Entry 6REV (electron microscopy, 3.80 A resolution); this record covers chains N and b of the 5 polymer chains in the assembly.

[Chain N]
Name: Neuronal migration protein doublecortin
From: Homo sapiens
UniProt: O43602 (DCX_HUMAN); residue numbers follow UniProt; this construct covers 44-142
Sequence (99 residues; numbered 44 to 142; the number before each row is that of its first residue):
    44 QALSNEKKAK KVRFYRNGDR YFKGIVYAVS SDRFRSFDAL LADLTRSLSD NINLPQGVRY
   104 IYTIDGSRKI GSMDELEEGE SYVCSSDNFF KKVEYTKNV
UniProt features mapped onto this chain:
  - modified residue: Ser47 (Phosphoserine), Tyr70 (Phosphotyrosine), Ser74 (Phosphoserine), Ser90 (Phosphoserine), Ser110 (Phosphoserine), Ser115 (Phosphoserine)
  - natural variant: Ser47 (S47R: In LISX1 and SBHX), Lys50 (K50N: In SBHX), Arg59 (R59H: In SBHX; R59L: In LISX1 and SBHX), Asn60 (N60D: In LISX1), Asp62 (D62N: In LISX1 and SBHX), Gly67 (G67E: In SBHX), Ala71 (A71S: In LISX1), Arg78 (R78H: In SBH; R78L: In SBHX), Asp86 (D86H: In SBHX), Arg89 (R89G: In SBHX), Leu97 (L97R: In SBHX), Gly100 (G100A: In LISX1 and SBHX), 3 further natural variant entries in UniProt

[Chain b]
Name: Tubulin beta-2B chain
From: Bos taurus
UniProt: Q6B856 (TBB2B_BOVIN); residues 1-429 here = UniProt positions 1-429
Sequence (429 residues; each row starts with the number of its first residue):
     1 MREIVHIQAG QCGNQIGAKF WEVISDEHGI DPTGSYHGDS DLQLERINVY YNEAAGNKYV
    61 PRAILVDLEP GTMDSVRSGP FGQIFRPDNF VFGQSGAGNN WAKGHYTEGA ELVDSVLDVV
   121 RKESESCDCL QGFQLTHSLG GGTGSGMGTL LISKIREEYP DRIMNTFSVV PSPKVSDTVV
   181 EPYNATLSVH QLVENTDETY CIDNEALYDI CFRTLKLTTP TYGDLNHLVS ATMSGVTTCL
   241 RFPGQLNADL RKLAVNMVPF PRLHFFMPGF APLTSRGSQQ YRALTVPELT QQMFDAKNMM
   301 AACDPRHGRY LTVAAVFRGR MSMKEVDEQM LNVQNKNSSY FVEWIPNNVK TAVCDIPPRG
   361 LKMSATFIGN STAIQELFKR ISEQFTAMFR RKAFLHWYTG EGMDEMEFTE AESNMNDLVS
   421 EYQQYQDAT
Construct notes: conflict Ala55 (Thr in Q6B856), Val170 (Met in Q6B856), Ala296 (Ser in Q6B856), Val316 (Ile in Q6B856)
UniProt features mapped onto this chain:
  - motif: Met1 to Ile4 (MREI motif)
  - binding site (GTP): Gln11, Glu69, Ser138, Gly142, Thr143, Gly144, Asn204, Asn226
  - binding site (Mg(2+)): Glu69
  - modified residue: Ser40 (Phosphoserine), Lys58 (N6-acetyllysine), Ser172 (Phosphoserine), Thr285 (Phosphothreonine), Thr290 (Phosphothreonine), Arg318 (Omega-N-methylarginine)
  - cross-link (Glycyl lysine isopeptide (Lys-Gly)): Lys58 (interchain with G-Cter in ubiquitin), Lys324 (interchain with G-Cter in ubiquitin)
Small-molecule neighbours: GDP (guanosine-5'-diphosphate): Gly10, Gln11, Cys12, Gln15, Asn99, Ser138, Gly141, Gly142, Thr143, Gly144, Asp177, Asn204, Tyr222, Asn226

[How chain N and chain b interact]
Pairs across the interface (7; chain N residue first):
  Tyr64(N) - His307(b)
  Asn94(N) - Lys174(b)
  Asn94(N) - Glu205(b)
  Asn94(N) - Asp209(b)  hydrogen bond
  Ile95(N) - Ala302(b)
  Ile95(N) - Arg380(b)
  Lys134(N) - Glu383(b)  salt bridge
Also at the interface, not in a pair above, chain N (7 interface residues in all): Asp93, Pro98, Phe132
Also at the interface, not in a pair above, chain b (11 interface residues in all): Cys303, Asp304, Arg306, Arg390
Interface features reported in the paper:
  - specific contacts: Asn94(N)-Asp209(b) (hydrogen bond), Ile95(N)-Ala302(b) (hydrophobic contact)

[Summary]
7 residues of chain N face 11 of chain b across their interface; the contacts include 1 hydrogen bond and 1
salt bridge. Among the polar pairs are Lys134(N)-Glu383(b) and Asn94(N)-Asp209(b). The authors report a
hydrogen bond between Asn94(N) and Asp209(b); a hydrophobic contact between Ile95(N) and Ala302(b).
Chain N is Neuronal migration protein doublecortin (Homo sapiens) and chain b is Tubulin beta-2B chain (Bos
taurus); the structure, Cryo-EM structure of the N-terminal DC repeat (NDC) of human doublecortin (DCX) bound
to 13-protofilament GDP-microtubule, was determined by electron microscopy, deposited together with 6RF2 and
6RFD.
